Entry 7QBE (X-ray diffraction, 3.00 A resolution); this record covers chains A and B of the 3 polymer chains in the assembly.

# Chain A
Molecule: Transcobalamin-2
Source organism: Homo sapiens
UniProtKB: P20062 (TCO2_HUMAN); residues 1-409 here correspond to UniProt positions 19-427 (UniProt number = residue number + 18)
Amino-acid sequence (409 residues; row label = number of the first residue in the row):
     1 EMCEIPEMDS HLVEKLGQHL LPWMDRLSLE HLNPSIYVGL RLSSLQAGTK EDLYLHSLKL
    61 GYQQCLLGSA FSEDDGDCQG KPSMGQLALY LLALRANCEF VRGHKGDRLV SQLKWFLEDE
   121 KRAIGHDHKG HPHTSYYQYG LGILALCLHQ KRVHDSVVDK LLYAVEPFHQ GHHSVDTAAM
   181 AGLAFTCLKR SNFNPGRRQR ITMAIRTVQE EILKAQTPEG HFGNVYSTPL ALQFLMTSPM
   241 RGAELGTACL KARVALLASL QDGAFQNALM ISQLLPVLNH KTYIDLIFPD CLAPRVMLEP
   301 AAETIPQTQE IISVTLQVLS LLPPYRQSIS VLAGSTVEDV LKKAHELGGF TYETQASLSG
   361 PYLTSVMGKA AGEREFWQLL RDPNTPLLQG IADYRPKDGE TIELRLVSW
Not modelled in the structure: 69-77, 303-308
Differences from the reference sequence: conflict Gln-209 (Arg227 in P20062)
UniProt features mapped onto this chain:
  - binding site (cob(II)alamin): Gln-86, Thr-134 to Gln-138, His-172 to Asp-176, Asn-224, Ser-227, Gln-273, Trp-377 to Leu-379
Cystine bridges: Cys-3/Cys-249, Cys-65/Cys-78, Cys-98/Cys-291, Cys-147/Cys-187
Small-molecule neighbours: cyanocobalamin (CNC): Gly-85, Gln-86, Leu-89, Thr-134, Ser-135, Tyr-137, Gln-138, Leu-141, Ser-174, Asp-176, Thr-177, Asn-224, Tyr-226, Ser-227, Leu-230, Asn-267, Leu-269, Met-270, Gln-273, Ser-357, Leu-358, Ser-359, Gly-360, Pro-361, Tyr-362, Leu-363, Phe-376, Trp-377, Gln-378, Leu-379, Pro-386, Leu-387, Leu-388, Gln-389, Gly-390, Trp-409
From the paper describing this entry:
  - conformationally variable residues (loop rearrangement): His-173

# Chain B
Molecule: CD320 antigen
Source organism: Homo sapiens
UniProtKB: Q9NPF0 (CD320_HUMAN); numbering as in UniProt (aligned over 52-198)
Amino-acid sequence (147 residues; each row starts with the number of its first residue):
    52 GSCPPTKFQC RTSGLCVPLT WRCDRDLDCS DGSDEEECRI EPCTQKGQCP PPPGLPCPCT
   112 GVSDCSGGTD KKLRNCSRLA CLAGELRCTL SDDCIPLTWR CDGHPDCPDS SDELGCGTNE
   172 ILPEGDATTM GPPVTLESVT SLRNATT
Not modelled in the structure: 52, 91-127, 170-198
UniProt features mapped onto this chain:
  - binding site (Ca(2+)): Trp-72, Asp-75, Asp-77, Asp-79, Asp-85, Glu-86, Trp-150, Asp-153, His-155, Asp-157, Asp-163, Glu-164
  - glycosylation (N-linked (GlcNAc...) asparagine): Asn-126, Asn-195
  - natural variant: Glu-88 (deletion: In MATR; uncertain significance)
Cystine bridges: Cys-54/Cys-67, Cys-61/Cys-80, Cys-74/Cys-89, Cys-132/Cys-145, Cys-139/Cys-158, Cys-152/Cys-167
Metal / ion sites: Ca2+ site 1: Trp-72, Asp-79, Asp-85, Glu-86; Ca2+ site 2: Trp-150, Asp-153, His-155, Asp-157, Asp-163, Glu-164
From the paper describing this entry:
  - conformationally variable residues (order/disorder transition): Cys-94
  - disease-associated variants - E88DEL: decreased binding to TC (citing earlier work)

# Chain A / chain B interface
Residue-residue contacts (33):
  His-56(A) with Leu-66(B)
  Leu-60(A) with Lys-58(B)
  Gln-63(A) with Trp-72(B)
  Gln-64(A) with Lys-58(B); Pro-69(B); Trp-72(B)
  Gly-103(A) with Asp-77(B)
  His-104(A) with Asp-75(B), hydrogen bond (side chain-backbone); Arg-76(B); Asp-77(B), salt bridge
  Lys-105(A) with Trp-72(B); Asp-75(B); Asp-77(B), hydrogen bond (backbone-side chain)
  Asp-107(A) with His-155(B), hydrogen bond (backbone-side chain)
  Val-110(A) with His-155(B)
  Ser-111(A) with Trp-150(B); His-155(B); Asp-157(B), hydrogen bond
  Lys-114(A) with Trp-150(B); Asp-153(B), salt bridge; His-155(B); Asp-157(B), salt bridge
  Trp-115(A) with Glu-136(B); Cys-145(B); Pro-147(B); Trp-150(B)
  Glu-118(A) with Pro-147(B); Trp-150(B), hydrogen bond
  Arg-122(A) with Leu-133(B); Glu-136(B), salt bridge
  Lys-151(A) with His-155(B), hydrogen bond
  Arg-152(A) with Asp-153(B)
  His-154(A) with Thr-149(B)
Other interface residues (no listed pair), chain A (20 interface residues in all): Lys-59, Arg-102, Gly-106
Other interface residues (no listed pair), chain B (19 interface residues in all): Cys-67, Ile-146, Pro-156

# Overview
20 residues of chain A face 19 of chain B across their interface, with 6 hydrogen bonds and 4 salt bridges.
Polar contacts include His-104(A)/Asp-77(B), Lys-114(A)/Asp-153(B) and Lys-114(A)/Asp-157(B). Chain A binds
cyanocobalamin. The paper reports that E88DEL of chain B reduces binding to TC; conformational variability at
His-173(A) and Cys-94(B).
Here chain A is Transcobalamin-2 and chain B is CD320 antigen, both from Homo sapiens. Entry 7QBE (TC:CD320 in
complex with nanobody TC-Nb11) was determined by X-ray diffraction, deposited together with 7QBD, 7QBF and
7QBG.
